Entry 6HC8 (X-ray diffraction, 1.90 A resolution); this record covers chains A and E.

# Chain A
Protein: Hypoxia-inducible factor 1-alpha inhibitor
Source organism: Homo sapiens
Notes: EC 1.14.11.30, 1.14.11.-
UniProt: Q9NWT6 (HIF1N_HUMAN); numbering as in UniProt (aligned over 1-349)
Sequence (350 residues; row label = number of the first residue in the row; numbering starts at 0):
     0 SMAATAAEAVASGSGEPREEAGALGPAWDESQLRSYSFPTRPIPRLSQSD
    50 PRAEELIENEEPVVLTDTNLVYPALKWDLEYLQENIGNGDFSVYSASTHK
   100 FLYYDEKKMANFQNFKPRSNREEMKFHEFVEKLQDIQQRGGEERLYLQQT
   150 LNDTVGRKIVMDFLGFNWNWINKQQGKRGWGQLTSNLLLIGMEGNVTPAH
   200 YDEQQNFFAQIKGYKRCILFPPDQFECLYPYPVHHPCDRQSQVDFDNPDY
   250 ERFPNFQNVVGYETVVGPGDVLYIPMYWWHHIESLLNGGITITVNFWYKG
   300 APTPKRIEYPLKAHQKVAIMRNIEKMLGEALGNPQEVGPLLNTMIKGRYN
Not modelled in the structure: 0, 4-8
Sequence notes: expression tag (0)
Bound ions: Zn2+: His-199, Asp-201, His-279 (together with N-oxalylglycine)
Small-molecule neighbours: N-oxalylglycine (OGA): Tyr-145, Leu-188, Thr-196, His-199, Asp-201, Asn-205, Phe-207, Lys-214, His-279, Ile-281, Asn-294, Trp-296
Curated features (UniProtKB/Swiss-Prot):
  - binding site (2-oxoglutarate): Tyr-145, Thr-196, Asn-205, Lys-214, Asn-294
  - binding site (substrate): Asp-152, Gln-181 to Thr-183, Asp-201 to Gln-203, Arg-238, Gln-239, Ala-300, Asn-321
  - binding site (Fe cation): His-199, Asp-201, His-279
  - site: Leu-340 (Important for dimer formation)
  - modified residue: Ala-2 (N-acetylalanine)
  - mutagenesis: His-199 (H199A: Prevents suppression of HIF CAD activity. Strongly stimulates 2-oxoglutarate turnover. No stimulation of 2-oxoglutarate turnover; when associated with R-340), Asp-201 (D201A: Prevents suppression of HIF CAD activity; D201E: Loss of HIF1A Asn hydroxylation activity. Slightly stimulates 2-oxoglutarate turnover; D201G: No impact on HIF1A Asn hydroxylation activity ...), Gln-239 (Q239H: No effect on Asp hydroxylation ability), Trp-296 (W296R: Loss of HIF1A Asn hydroxylation activity and slight stimulation of 2-oxoglutarate turnover; when associated with G-201), Leu-340 (L340R: Impairs dimer formation, leading to loss of HIF1A Asn hydroxylation activity. No stimulation of 2-oxoglutarate turnover; when associated with A-201), Ile-344 (I344R: No effect on dimer formation and HIF1A Asn hydroxylation activity)

# Chain E
Protein: Transient receptor potential cation channel subfamily A member 1
UniProt: O75762 (TRPA1_HUMAN); residue numbers follow UniProt; this construct covers 313-339
Sequence (27 residues; each row starts with the number of its first residue):
   313 LHRASLFDHHELADYLISVGADINKID
Not modelled in the structure: 313-323

# How chain A and chain E interact
Residue-residue contacts - 34 pairs, chain A then chain E:
  Tyr-102(A) / Ile-335(E)
  Tyr-102(A) / Asn-336(E)
  Tyr-102(A) / Lys-337(E)  hydrogen bond (side chain-backbone)
  Tyr-102(A) / Ile-338(E)
  Thr-149(A) / Lys-337(E)
  His-199(A) / Asn-336(E)  hydrogen bond
  Asp-201(A) / Asp-334(E)
  Asp-201(A) / Ile-335(E)
  Asp-201(A) / Asn-336(E)  hydrogen bond (side chain-backbone)
  Glu-202(A) / Gly-332(E)  hydrogen bond (side chain-backbone)
  Glu-202(A) / Ala-333(E)  hydrogen bond (side chain-backbone)
  Glu-202(A) / Asp-334(E)  hydrogen bond (backbone-backbone)
  Gln-203(A) / Ala-333(E)  hydrogen bond (side chain-backbone)
  Gln-203(A) / Ile-335(E)
  Arg-238(A) / Asp-334(E)
  Arg-238(A) / Ile-335(E)  hydrogen bond (side chain-backbone)
  Arg-238(A) / Asn-336(E)  hydrogen bond
  Gln-239(A) / Asn-336(E)  hydrogen bond
  Tyr-276(A) / Val-331(E)
  Trp-296(A) / Ile-335(E)  hydrophobic
  Trp-296(A) / Asn-336(E)
  Thr-302(A) / Ile-329(E)
  Thr-302(A) / Ser-330(E)
  Gln-314(A) / Ile-329(E)
  Ala-317(A) / Leu-328(E)
  Ala-317(A) / Ile-329(E)
  Ala-317(A) / Ser-330(E)
  Ala-317(A) / Val-331(E)  hydrophobic
  Ile-318(A) / Leu-328(E)  hydrogen bond (backbone-backbone)
  Asn-321(A) / Tyr-327(E)  hydrogen bond (side chain-backbone)
  Asn-321(A) / Leu-328(E)  hydrogen bond (side chain-backbone)
  Asn-321(A) / Ser-330(E)  hydrogen bond (side chain-backbone)
  Met-325(A) / Tyr-327(E)  hydrophobic
  Met-325(A) / Leu-328(E)  hydrophobic
Interface residues without a listed pair, chain A (25 interface residues in all): Tyr-93, Thr-183, Ser-184, Leu-186, Asp-237, Lys-298, Lys-304, Arg-320, Ile-322
Interface residues without a listed pair, chain E (13 interface residues in all): Asp-326

# Summary
Chain A and chain E form an interface of 25 and 13 residues respectively, with 14 hydrogen bonds. Among the
polar pairs are Tyr-102(A)/Lys-337(E), His-199(A)/Asn-336(E) and Asp-201(A)/Asn-336(E). Ligands of chain A:
N-oxalylglycine.
Here chain A is Hypoxia-inducible factor 1-alpha inhibitor (Homo sapiens) and chain E is Transient receptor
potential cation channel subfamily A member 1. Entry 6HC8 (Factor Inhibiting HIF (FIH) in complex with zinc,
NOG and TRPA1 (313-339)) was determined by X-ray diffraction.
